Entry 8YKW (electron microscopy, 2.75 A resolution); this record covers chains A and E of the 5 polymer chains in the assembly.

[Chain A]
Name: Guanine nucleotide-binding protein G(i) subunit alpha-1
From: Homo sapiens
UniProtKB: P63096 (GNAI1_HUMAN); residues 1-354 here = UniProt positions 1-354
Chain sequence (354 residues; each row starts with the number of its first residue):
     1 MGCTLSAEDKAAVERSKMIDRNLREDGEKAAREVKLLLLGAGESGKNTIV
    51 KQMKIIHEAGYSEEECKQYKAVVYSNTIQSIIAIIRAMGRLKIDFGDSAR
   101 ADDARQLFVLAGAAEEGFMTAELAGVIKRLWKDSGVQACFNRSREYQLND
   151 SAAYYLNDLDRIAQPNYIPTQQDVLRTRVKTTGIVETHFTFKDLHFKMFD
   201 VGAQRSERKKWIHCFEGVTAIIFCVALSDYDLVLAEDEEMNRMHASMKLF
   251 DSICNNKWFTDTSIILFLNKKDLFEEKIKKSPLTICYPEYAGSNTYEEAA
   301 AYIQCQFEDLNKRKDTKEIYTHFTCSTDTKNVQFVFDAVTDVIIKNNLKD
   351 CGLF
Not modelled in the structure: 1-3, 54-181, 235-240, 325-328
Differences from the reference sequence: engineered mutation Asn47 (Ser in P63096), Ala203 (Gly in P63096), Ala245 (Glu in P63096), Ser326 (Ala in P63096)
UniProt features mapped onto this chain:
  - region: Lys35 to Lys46, Thr48 (G1 motif), Asp173 to Thr181 (G2 motif), Phe196 to Gly202, Gln204, Arg205 (G3 motif), Ile265 to Asp272 (G4 motif), Thr324, Cys325, Thr327 to Thr329 (G5 motif)
  - binding site (GTP): Glu43 to Lys46, Thr48, Ser151, Leu175 to Thr181, Asp200 to Gly202, Gln204, Asn269 to Asp272
  - binding site (Mg(2+)): Thr181
  - modified residue: Arg178 (ADP-ribosylarginine), Gln204 (Deamidated glutamine), Cys351 (ADP-ribosylcysteine)
  - lipidation: Gly2 (N-myristoyl glycine), Cys3 (S-palmitoyl cysteine)
  - natural variant: Gly40 (G40C: In NEDHISB; G40R: In NEDHISB), Gly45 (G45D: In NEDHISB), Thr48 (T48I: In NEDHISB; T48K: In NEDHISB), Gln52 (Q52P: In NEDHISB), Ser75 (deletion: In NEDHISB; uncertain significance), Gln172 (deletion: In NEDHISB), Asp173 (D173V: In NEDHISB), Glu186 to Phe189 (deletion: In NEDHISB; uncertain significance), Cys224 (C224Y: In NEDHISB), Lys270 (K270N: In NEDHISB; K270R: In NEDHISB), Asp272 (D272G: In NEDHISB), Val332 (V332E: In NEDHISB; uncertain significance)
  - mutagenesis: Gly42 (G42R: Abolishes switch to an activated conformation and dissociation from beta and gamma subunits upon GTP binding. Abolishes interaction with RGS family members), Glu116 (E116L: Enhances interaction (inactive GDP-bound) with RGS14), Gln147 (Q147L: Enhances interaction (inactive GDP-bound) with RGS14)

[Chain E]
Name: Antibody fragment ScFv16
From: synthetic construct
Notes: antibody fragment or engineered binder
Chain sequence (247 residues; row label = number of the first residue in the row; note: 14 numbers in that range are skipped by the numbering (no residue carries them; nothing is unmodelled there); a row labelled like 121A-121O holds insertion residues (121A, then the next letters in order)):
     2 VQLVESGGGLVQPGGSRKLSCSASGFAFSSFGMHWVRQAPEKGLEWVAYI
    52 SSGSGTIYYADTVKGRFTISRDDPKNTLFLQMTSLRSEDTAMYYCVRSIY
   102 YYGSSPFDFWGQGTTLTVSS
121A-121O GGGGSGGGGSGGGGS
   136 SDIVMTQATSSVPVTPGESVSISCRSSKSLLHSNGNTYLYWFLQRPGQSP
   186 QLLIYRMSNLASGVPDRFSGSGSGTAFTLTISRLEAEDVGVYYCMQHLEY
   236 PLTFGAGTKLEL
Not modelled in the structure: 121A-121O

[Interface between chain A and chain E]
Residue-residue contacts (22; chain A residue first):
  Thr4(A) with His167(E)
  Ser6(A) with His167(E); Asn169(E); Tyr173(E), hydrogen bond
  Ala7(A) with His232(E); Leu233(E)
  Glu8(A) with Tyr101(E); Pro107(E); Tyr173(E); Tyr175(E), hydrogen bond; Arg191(E), salt bridge; His232(E), salt bridge
  Asp9(A) with Asn169(E), hydrogen bond; Tyr173(E), hydrogen bond
  Ala11(A) with Tyr101(E), hydrophobic
  Ala12(A) with Tyr101(E)
  Glu14(A) with Ser52(E); Ser53(E); Gly56(E); Thr57(E), hydrogen bond
  Arg15(A) with Tyr101(E)
  Met18(A) with Ser53(E)
Interface residues without a listed pair, chain A (12 interface residues in all): Leu5, Lys10
Interface residues without a listed pair, chain E (18 interface residues in all): Tyr50, Gly54, Tyr59, Tyr102, Asn171

[Overview]
Chain A and chain E form an interface of 12 and 18 residues respectively; the contacts include 5 hydrogen
bonds and 2 salt bridges. Polar contacts include Glu8(A)-Arg191(E), Glu8(A)-His232(E) and Ser6(A)-Tyr173(E).
Here chain A is Guanine nucleotide-binding protein G(i) subunit alpha-1 (Homo sapiens) and chain E is Antibody
fragment ScFv16 (synthetic construct). Entry 8YKW (Cryo-EM structure of succinate receptor SUCR1 bound to
succinic acid) was determined by electron microscopy, deposited together with 8YKV and 8YKX.
